Entry 4N5Z (X-ray diffraction, 2.95 A resolution); this record covers chains I and J of the 6 polymer chains in the assembly.

# Chain I
Protein: Hemagglutinin HA1 chain
Organism: Influenza A virus
Notes: fragment: receptor binding domain, HA1
Reference sequence: Q6DQ33 (Q6DQ33_9INFA); the construct lacks a stretch of the UniProt sequence, so the offset changes along the chain: 11-55 = UniProt 17-61; 56-83 = UniProt 63-90; 84-96 = UniProt 92-104; 97-125 = UniProt 106-134; 3 more segments
Chain sequence (334 residues; each row starts with the number of its first residue; a row labelled like 125A-125B holds insertion residues (125A, then the next letters in order)):
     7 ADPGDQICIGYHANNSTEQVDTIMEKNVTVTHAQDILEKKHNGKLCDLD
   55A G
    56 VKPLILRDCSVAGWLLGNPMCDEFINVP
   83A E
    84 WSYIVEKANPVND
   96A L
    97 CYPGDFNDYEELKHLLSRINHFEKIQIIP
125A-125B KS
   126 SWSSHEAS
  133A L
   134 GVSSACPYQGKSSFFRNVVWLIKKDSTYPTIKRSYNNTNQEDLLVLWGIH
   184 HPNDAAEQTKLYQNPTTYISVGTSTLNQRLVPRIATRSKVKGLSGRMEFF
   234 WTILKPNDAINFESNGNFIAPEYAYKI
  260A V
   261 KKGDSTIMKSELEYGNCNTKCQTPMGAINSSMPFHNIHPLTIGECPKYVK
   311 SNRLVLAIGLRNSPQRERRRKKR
Not modelled in the structure: 7, 325-333
Construct notes: expression tag (7-10); engineered mutation Asp158 (Asn170 in Q6DQ33), Lys224 (Asn236 in Q6DQ33), Leu226 (Gln238 in Q6DQ33), Ile318 (Thr331 in Q6DQ33)
Disulfide bonds: Cys52-Cys277, Cys64-Cys76, Cys97-Cys139, Cys281-Cys305
Covalent attachments: N-acetylglucosamine (NAG) linked to Asn33, Asn169
What the authors report for this chain:
  - mutagenesis - T318I: unchanged binding to receptor specificity
  - mutagenesis - T318I: increased stability (citing earlier work)
  - mutagenesis - N224K/Q226L: decreased binding to avian-type receptors
  - mutagenesis - N224K/Q226L: increased binding to human-type receptors
  - mutagenesis - N158D/N224K/Q226L: increased binding to human-type receptor

# Chain J
Protein: Hemagglutinin
Organism: Influenza A virus
Notes: fragment: membrane fusion domain, HA2
Reference sequence: Q6DQ33 (Q6DQ33_9INFA); residues 1-174 here correspond to UniProt positions 347-520 (UniProt number = residue number + 346)
Chain sequence (181 residues; numbered 1 to 181; the number before each row is that of its first residue):
     1 GLFGAIAGFIEGGWQGMVDGWYGYHHSNEQGSGYAADKESTQKAIDGVTN
    51 KVNSIIDKMNTQFEAVGREFNNLERRIENLNKKMEDGFLDVWTYNAELLV
   101 LMENERTLDFHDSNVKNLYDKVRLQLRDNAKELGNGCFEFYHKCDNECME
   151 SVRNGTYDYPQYSEEARLKREEISSGRLVPR
Not modelled in the structure: 178-181
Construct notes: expression tag (175-181)
Disulfide bonds: Cys144-Cys148

# Chain I / chain J interface
Disulfides between the chains: Cys14(I)-Cys137(J)
Contacting residue pairs - 101 pairs, chain I then chain J:
  Pro9(I) - Glu139(J)
  Gly10(I) - Glu139(J)  hydrogen bond (backbone-side chain)
  Asp11(I) - Ser27(J)
  Asp11(I) - Asn28(J)
  Asp11(I) - Glu29(J)
  Asp11(I) - Phe138(J)
  Asp11(I) - Glu139(J)
  Asp11(I) - Phe140(J)  hydrogen bond (backbone-backbone)
  Asp11(I) - His142(J)
  Asp11(I) - Lys143(J)
  Asp11(I) - Cys144(J)  hydrogen bond (side chain-backbone)
  Gln12(I) - His26(J)
  Gln12(I) - Ser27(J)  hydrogen bond (backbone-backbone)
  Gln12(I) - Leu133(J)
  Gln12(I) - Phe138(J)
  Gln12(I) - Met149(J)
  Ile13(I) - His25(J)
  Ile13(I) - Cys137(J)
  Ile13(I) - Phe138(J)  hydrogen bond (backbone-backbone)
  Ile13(I) - Val152(J)  hydrophobic
  Cys14(I) - Trp14(J)
  Cys14(I) - Gly23(J)
  Cys14(I) - Tyr24(J)
  Cys14(I) - His25(J)  hydrogen bond (backbone-backbone)
  Cys14(I) - Gly136(J)
  Cys14(I) - Cys137(J)  disulfide
  Ile15(I) - Ile10(J)
  Ile15(I) - Trp14(J)
  Ile15(I) - Gly23(J)
  Ile15(I) - Tyr24(J)  hydrophobic
  Ile15(I) - Val122(J)  hydrophobic
  Ile15(I) - Gly136(J)  hydrogen bond (backbone-backbone)
  Gly16(I) - Trp14(J)
  Gly16(I) - Met17(J)
  Gly16(I) - Tyr22(J)
  Gly16(I) - Gly23(J)  hydrogen bond (backbone-backbone)
  Tyr17(I) - Ile6(J)
  Tyr17(I) - Ala7(J)  hydrogen bond (side chain-backbone)
  Tyr17(I) - Ile10(J)
  Tyr17(I) - Gly12(J)
  Tyr17(I) - Gly13(J)
  Tyr17(I) - Trp14(J)  hydrogen bond (backbone-backbone)
  Tyr17(I) - Trp21(J)
  Tyr17(I) - Val115(J)  hydrophobic
  His18(I) - Met17(J)  hydrogen bond (side chain-backbone)
  His18(I) - Gly20(J)  hydrogen bond (side chain-backbone)
  His18(I) - Trp21(J)  hydrogen bond (backbone-backbone)
  Ala19(I) - Trp14(J)
  Ala19(I) - Gln15(J)
  Asn20(I) - Gln15(J)
  Asn21(I) - Gln15(J)  hydrogen bond
  Val26(I) - Asn104(J)
  Asp27(I) - Leu101(J)
  Asp27(I) - Asn104(J)  hydrogen bond (backbone-side chain)
  Thr28(I) - Leu101(J)
  Thr28(I) - Asn104(J)
  Thr28(I) - Glu105(J)  hydrogen bond (side chain-backbone)
  Ile29(I) - Leu101(J)
  Ile29(I) - Met102(J)  hydrophobic
  Ile29(I) - Glu105(J)
  Met30(I) - Glu105(J)
  Val34(I) - Leu108(J)  hydrophobic
  His38(I) - Trp21(J)
  Gln40(I) - Val52(J)
  Glu106(I) - Glu69(J)
  Glu106(I) - Asn71(J)
  Lys109(I) - Glu69(J)  salt bridge
  Lys269(I) - Glu69(J)  salt bridge
  Pro293(I) - Ile56(J)  hydrophobic
  Phe294(I) - Met59(J)  hydrophobic
  Pro299(I) - Ala65(J)
  Pro299(I) - Leu89(J)  hydrophobic
  Leu300(I) - Ala65(J)  hydrophobic
  Leu300(I) - Val66(J)
  Lys307(I) - Met59(J)
  Lys307(I) - Asn60(J)
  Lys307(I) - Glu64(J)  salt bridge
  Tyr308(I) - Gln62(J)  hydrogen bond (backbone-side chain)
  Tyr308(I) - Leu89(J)  hydrophobic
  Val309(I) - Thr93(J)
  Lys310(I) - Asp86(J)  salt bridge
  Lys310(I) - Asp90(J)  salt bridge
  Lys310(I) - Thr93(J)  hydrogen bond (backbone-side chain)
  Ser311(I) - Glu97(J)
  Leu314(I) - Glu97(J)
  Val315(I) - Val100(J)
  Val315(I) - Asn104(J)  hydrogen bond (backbone-side chain)
  Leu316(I) - Val100(J)  hydrophobic
  Leu316(I) - Asn104(J)
  Ala317(I) - Asn104(J)  hydrogen bond (backbone-side chain)
  Ala317(I) - Thr107(J)
  Ile318(I) - Trp21(J)
  Ile318(I) - Val48(J)
  Ile318(I) - His111(J)  hydrogen bond (backbone-side chain)
  Gly319(I) - Trp21(J)
  Gly319(I) - His111(J)  hydrogen bond (backbone-side chain)
  Leu320(I) - Ile6(J)  hydrophobic
  Leu320(I) - Tyr22(J)  hydrophobic
  Leu320(I) - His111(J)
  Ser323(I) - Gly12(J)
  Ser323(I) - Gly13(J)  hydrogen bond (side chain-backbone)
Also at the interface, not in a pair above, chain I (47 interface residues in all): Lys32, Val36, Thr37, Ile42, Arg321, Pro324
Also at the interface, not in a pair above, chain J (64 interface residues in all): Val18, Ile55, Gly67, Phe70, Glu74, Trp92, Ala96, Leu118, Tyr119

# Summary
Chain I and chain J form an interface of 47 and 64 residues respectively; the contacts include 1 disulfide
bond, 23 hydrogen bonds and 5 salt bridges. Polar pairs include Lys109(I)-Glu69(J), Lys269(I)-Glu69(J) and
Lys307(I)-Glu64(J). The paper reports that T318I of chain I increases stability; N224K/Q226L of chain I reduce
binding to avian-type receptors.
Chain I is Hemagglutinin HA1 chain and chain J is Hemagglutinin, both from Influenza A virus; the structure,
Crystal structure of aerosol transmissible influenza H5 hemagglutinin mutant (N158D, N224K, Q226L and T318I)
from the ..., was determined by X-ray diffraction, deposited together with 4N5Y.
